PDB entry 4OD8 | X-ray diffraction, 1.85 A resolution | chains B and D

== Chain B ==
Molecule: Uracil-DNA glycosylase
From: Vaccinia virus
Notes: EC 3.2.2.27
UniProt: P20536 (UNG_VACCC); numbering as in UniProt (aligned over 1-218)
Amino-acid sequence (232 residues; each row starts with the number of its first residue; numbers below 1 keep their minus sign (Met-13 is residue -13)):
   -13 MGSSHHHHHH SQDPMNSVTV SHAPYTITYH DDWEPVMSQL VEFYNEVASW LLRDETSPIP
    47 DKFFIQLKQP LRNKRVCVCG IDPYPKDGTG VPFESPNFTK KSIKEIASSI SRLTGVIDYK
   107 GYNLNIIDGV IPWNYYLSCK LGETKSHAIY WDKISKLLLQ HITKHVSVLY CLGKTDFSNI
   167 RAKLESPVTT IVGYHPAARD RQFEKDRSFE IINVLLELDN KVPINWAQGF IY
Unresolved in the structure: -13 to -3
Construct notes: expression tag (-13 to 0)
What the authors report for this chain:
  - catalytic residues: Asp68, Tyr70, Phe79, Asn120, His181 (by similarity / conservation)
  - mutagenesis - G179R: decreased binding to DNA polymerase processivity factor component A20 (chain D) (citing earlier work)
  - mutagenesis - L110F, T175A, T176A, S194A: unchanged binding to DNA polymerase processivity factor component A20 (chain D) (citing earlier work)
  - mutagenesis - K126V, K160V, R187V: unchanged binding to A20 (citing earlier work)
  - mutagenesis - R167A: unchanged binding to DNA polymerase processivity factor component A20 (chain D)
  - mutagenesis - R167A, P173G: decreased stability with DNA polymerase processivity factor component A20 (chain D)

== Chain D ==
Molecule: DNA polymerase processivity factor component A20
From: Vaccinia virus
Notes: fragment: N-terminal residues 1-50
UniProt: P20995 (A20_VACCC); numbering as in UniProt (aligned over 1-50)
Amino-acid sequence (52 residues; numbered -1 to 50; the number before each row is that of its first residue; numbers below 1 keep their minus sign (Gly-1 is residue -1)):
    -1 GAMASSADLT NLKELLSLYK SLRFSDSAAI EKYNSLVEWG TSTYWKIGVQ KV
Unresolved in the structure: -1
Construct notes: expression tag (-1 to 0); engineered mutation Ala2 (Thr in P20995)
What the authors report for this chain:
  - mutagenesis - W43A: decreased stability with Uracil-DNA glycosylase (chain B)

== Interface between chain B and chain D ==
Pairs across the interface (43; chain B residue first):
  Lys160(B) - Ala0(D)  hydrogen bond (side chain-backbone)
  Arg167(B) - Ser40(D)  hydrogen bond (side chain-backbone)
  Arg167(B) - Thr41(D)  hydrogen bond (side chain-backbone)
  Arg167(B) - Tyr42(D)
  Arg167(B) - Trp43(D)
  Leu170(B) - Trp43(D)  hydrophobic
  Ser172(B) - Trp43(D)
  Pro173(B) - Trp43(D)
  Pro173(B) - Lys44(D)
  Val174(B) - Tyr42(D)
  Val174(B) - Trp43(D)
  Thr175(B) - Tyr42(D)
  Thr175(B) - Lys44(D)  hydrogen bond (side chain-backbone)
  Thr176(B) - Met1(D)
  Thr176(B) - Tyr42(D)  hydrogen bond (backbone-backbone)
  Thr176(B) - Trp43(D)
  Ile177(B) - Met1(D)
  Ile177(B) - Ala2(D)  hydrophobic
  Val178(B) - Met1(D)  hydrogen bond (backbone-side chain)
  Asp192(B) - Ala2(D)
  Arg193(B) - Ala2(D)  hydrogen bond (backbone-backbone)
  Arg193(B) - Ser4(D)  hydrogen bond
  Arg193(B) - Leu7(D)
  Ser194(B) - Ala2(D)
  Glu196(B) - Leu7(D)
  Ile197(B) - Met1(D)
  Ile197(B) - Ala2(D)  hydrophobic
  Ile197(B) - Ser3(D)
  Ile197(B) - Leu7(D)
  Ile197(B) - Leu10(D)  hydrophobic
  Ile197(B) - Tyr42(D)
  Val200(B) - Leu7(D)  hydrophobic
  Val200(B) - Leu10(D)
  Val200(B) - Lys11(D)
  Leu201(B) - Leu10(D)  hydrophobic
  Leu201(B) - Ile45(D)  hydrophobic
  Glu203(B) - Leu14(D)
  Glu203(B) - Lys18(D)  salt bridge
  Leu204(B) - Leu10(D)  hydrophobic
  Leu204(B) - Leu14(D)  hydrophobic
  Leu204(B) - Gly46(D)
  Leu204(B) - Val47(D)
  Asp205(B) - Gly46(D)
Also at the interface, not in a pair above, chain B (22 interface residues in all): Glu171, Gly179
Also at the interface, not in a pair above, chain D (21 interface residues in all): Asp6, Leu13, Tyr17
The authors on this interface:
  - hot spots on chain B (mutagenesis) - G179R: decreased binding to DNA polymerase processivity factor component A20 (chain D) (citing earlier work)
  - interface residues, chain D: Tyr17(D)
  - hot spots on chain D (mutagenesis) - W43A: decreased binding to Uracil-DNA glycosylase (chain B)

== Summary ==
The interface between chain B and chain D involves 22 residues on one side and 21 on the other, with 8
hydrogen bonds and 1 salt bridge. Among the polar pairs are Glu203(B)-Lys18(D), Lys160(B)-Ala0(D) and
Arg167(B)-Ser40(D). The paper reports catalytic residues Asp68(B), Tyr70(B) and Phe79(B) among others; R167A
and P173G of chain B reduce stability with DNA polymerase processivity factor component A20 (chain D); 11
substitutions were tested in all.
Here chain B is Uracil-DNA glycosylase and chain D is DNA polymerase processivity factor component A20, both
from Vaccinia virus. Entry 4OD8 (Crystal structure of the vaccinia virus DNA polymerase holoenzyme subunit D4
in complex with the A20 ...) was determined by X-ray diffraction, deposited together with 4ODA.
